5OX9 - chain A; structure by X-ray diffraction, 1.56 A resolution.

== Chain A ==
Protein: Green fluorescent protein
Source organism: Aequorea victoria
UniProtKB: P42212 (GFP_AEQVI); aligned to UniProt positions 2-238 over residues 2-238
Amino-acid sequence (243 residues; each row starts with the number of its first residue; note: 2 numbers in that range are skipped by the numbering (no residue carries them; nothing is unmodelled there); numbering starts at 0):
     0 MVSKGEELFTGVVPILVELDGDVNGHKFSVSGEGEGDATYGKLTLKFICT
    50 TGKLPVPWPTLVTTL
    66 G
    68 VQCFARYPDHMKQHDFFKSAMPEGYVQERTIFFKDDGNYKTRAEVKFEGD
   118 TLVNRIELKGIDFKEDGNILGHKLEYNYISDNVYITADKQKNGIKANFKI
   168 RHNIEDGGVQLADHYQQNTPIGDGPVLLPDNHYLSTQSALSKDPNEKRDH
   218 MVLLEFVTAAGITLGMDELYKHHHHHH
Not modelled in the structure: 229-244
Covalent attachments: covalent link Leu64-Gly66; covalent link Gly66-Val68
Modified / non-standard residues: Gly66 (chromophore; B2H)
Sequence notes: initiating methionine (0); expression tag (1, 239-244); engineered mutation Leu64 (Phe in P42212), Ala72 (Ser in P42212), Ile146 (Asn in P42212), Asp148 (His in P42212), Thr153 (Met in P42212), Ala163 (Val in P42212), Gly175 (Ser in P42212); chromophore (66, 66, 66); conflict Leu231 (His in P42212)

== Overview ==
Chain A is Green fluorescent protein (Aequorea victoria); the structure, Structure of the Cyan Fluorescent
Protein SCFP3A at pH 4.5, was determined by X-ray diffraction (same publication as 5OX8, 5OXA, 5OXB and 5OXC).
